Entry 5S4N (X-ray diffraction, 2.53 A resolution); this record covers chains D and E of the 6 polymer chains in the assembly.

[Chain D]
Molecule: Tubulin beta-2B chain
Organism: Bos taurus
UniProtKB: Q6B856 (TBB2B_BOVIN); the author numbering skips numbers that UniProt does not, so the offset changes along the chain: 1-42 = UniProt 1-42; 45-360 = UniProt 43-358; 369-455 = UniProt 359-445
Chain sequence (445 residues; numbered 1 to 455; 10 numbers in that range are skipped by the numbering (no residue carries them; nothing is unmodelled there); the number before each row is that of its first residue):
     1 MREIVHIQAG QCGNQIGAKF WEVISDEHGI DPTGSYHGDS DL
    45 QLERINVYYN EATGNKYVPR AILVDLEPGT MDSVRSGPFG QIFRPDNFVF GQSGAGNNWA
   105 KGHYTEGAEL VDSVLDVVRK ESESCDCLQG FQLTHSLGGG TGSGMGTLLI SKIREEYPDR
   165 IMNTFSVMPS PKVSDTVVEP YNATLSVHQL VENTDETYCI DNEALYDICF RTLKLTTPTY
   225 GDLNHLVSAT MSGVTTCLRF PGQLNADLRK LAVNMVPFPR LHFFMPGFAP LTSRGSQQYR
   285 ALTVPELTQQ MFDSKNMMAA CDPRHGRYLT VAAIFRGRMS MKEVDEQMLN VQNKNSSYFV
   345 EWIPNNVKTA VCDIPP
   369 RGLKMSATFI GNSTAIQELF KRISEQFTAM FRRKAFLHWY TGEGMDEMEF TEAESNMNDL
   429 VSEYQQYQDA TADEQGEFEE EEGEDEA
Not modelled in the structure: 442-455
Curated features (UniProtKB/Swiss-Prot):
  - motif: Met1 to Ile4 (MREI motif)
  - binding site (GTP): Gln11, Glu71, Ser140, Gly144, Thr145, Gly146, Asn206, Asn228
  - binding site (Mg(2+)): Glu71
  - modified residue: Ser40 (Phosphoserine), Thr57 (Phosphothreonine), Lys60 (N6-acetyllysine), Ser174 (Phosphoserine), Thr287 (Phosphothreonine), Thr292 (Phosphothreonine), Arg320 (Omega-N-methylarginine), Glu448 (5-glutamyl polyglutamate)
  - cross-link (Glycyl lysine isopeptide (Lys-Gly)): Lys60 (interchain with G-Cter in ubiquitin), Lys326 (interchain with G-Cter in ubiquitin)
Bound ions: Mg2+: Gln11 (together with GDP)
Residues lining bound ligands:
  - GDP (guanosine-5'-diphosphate): Gly10, Gln11, Cys12, Gln15, Ile16, Ala99, Asn101, Ser140, Gly142, Gly143, Gly144, Thr145, Gly146, Val171, Pro173, Val177, Ser178, Glu183, Asn206, Leu209, Tyr224, Leu227, Asn228, Val231
  - N-methyl-2-(methylsulfonyl)aniline (UVA): Val23, Glu27, Ala233, Ser236, Gly237, Thr240, Phe272, Pro274, Arg320, Pro360, Leu371, Ser374, Thr376
From the paper describing this entry:
  - binding site for N-methyl-2-(methylsulfonyl)aniline: Phe272, Arg320, Ser374, Thr376

[Chain E]
Molecule: Stathmin-4
Organism: Rattus norvegicus
UniProtKB: P63043 (STMN4_RAT); residues 5-145 here correspond to UniProt positions 49-189 (UniProt number = residue number + 44)
Chain sequence (143 residues; row label = number of the first residue in the row):
     3 MADMEVIELN KCTSGQSFEV ILKPPSFDGV PEFNASLPRR RDPSLEEIQK KLEAAEERRK
    63 YQEAELLKHL AEKREHEREV IQKAIEENNN FIKMAKEKLA QKMESNKENR EAHLAAMLER
   123 LQEKDKHAEE VRKNKELKEE ASR
Not modelled in the structure: 3-5, 29-43, 144-145
Differences from the reference sequence: initiating methionine (3); expression tag (4)
Curated features (UniProtKB/Swiss-Prot):
  - modified residue: Ser46 (Phosphoserine)
Bound ions: Ca2+ near Asp44 (its only coordinating residue here)

[Interface between chain D and chain E]
Contacting residue pairs - 28 pairs, chain D then chain E:
  Tyr108(D) - His129(E)  hydrogen bond
  Tyr108(D) - Ala130(E)  hydrophobic
  Tyr108(D) - Val133(E)  hydrophobic
  Tyr108(D) - Arg134(E)  hydrogen bond (backbone-side chain)
  Thr109(D) - Lys137(E)
  Ala112(D) - Arg134(E)
  Ser155(D) - Leu123(E)
  Ser155(D) - Lys126(E)
  Lys156(D) - Asp127(E)  salt bridge
  Arg158(D) - Met119(E)
  Arg158(D) - Leu123(E)
  Glu159(D) - Leu120(E)
  Glu159(D) - Leu123(E)
  Glu159(D) - Gln124(E)
  Glu159(D) - Asp127(E)
  Asp163(D) - Arg112(E)
  Gln193(D) - Lys126(E)  hydrogen bond
  Asn197(D) - Leu123(E)
  Thr409(D) - Lys140(E)  hydrogen bond (backbone-side chain)
  Gly410(D) - Lys137(E)
  Gly410(D) - Lys140(E)
  Glu411(D) - Val133(E)
  Glu411(D) - Lys137(E)  salt bridge
  Gly412(D) - Val133(E)
  Gly412(D) - Asn136(E)
  Gly412(D) - Lys137(E)
  Met413(D) - Val133(E)
  Glu417(D) - His129(E)  salt bridge
Interface residues without a listed pair, chain D (17 interface residues in all): Pro162
Interface residues without a listed pair, chain E (15 interface residues in all): Leu116

[Overview]
Chain D and chain E form an interface of 17 and 15 residues respectively; the contacts include 4 hydrogen
bonds and 3 salt bridges. Polar contacts include Lys156(D)-Asp127(E), Glu411(D)-Lys137(E) and
Glu417(D)-His129(E). Ligands of chain D: GDP and N-methyl-2-(methylsulfonyl)aniline. The paper reports a
binding site for N-methyl-2-(methylsulfonyl)aniline at Phe272(D), Arg320(D) and Ser374(D) among others.
Here chain D is Tubulin beta-2B chain (Bos taurus) and chain E is Stathmin-4 (Rattus norvegicus). Entry 5S4N
(Tubulin-Z285782452-complex) was determined by X-ray diffraction, deposited together with 5S4L, 5S4M, 5S4O,
5S4P, 5S4Q, 5S4R and 52 further entries.
